Entry 6LNC (electron microscopy, 3.21 A resolution); this record covers chains M and G of the 11 polymer chains in the assembly.

# Chain M
Molecule: Crispr RNA
Organism: Vibrio cholerae
Sequence (60 nucleotides; row label = number of the first residue in the row):
     1 CUGAUAACUUCACGGCGGGCUUGAUGUCCGCGUCUACCUGGUGAACUGCC
    51 GAGUAGGUAG

# Chain G
Molecule: CRISPR-associated protein Cas7
Organism: Vibrio cholerae
Chain sequence (354 residues; row label = number of the first residue in the row; numbers below 1 keep their minus sign (Gly-1 is residue -1)):
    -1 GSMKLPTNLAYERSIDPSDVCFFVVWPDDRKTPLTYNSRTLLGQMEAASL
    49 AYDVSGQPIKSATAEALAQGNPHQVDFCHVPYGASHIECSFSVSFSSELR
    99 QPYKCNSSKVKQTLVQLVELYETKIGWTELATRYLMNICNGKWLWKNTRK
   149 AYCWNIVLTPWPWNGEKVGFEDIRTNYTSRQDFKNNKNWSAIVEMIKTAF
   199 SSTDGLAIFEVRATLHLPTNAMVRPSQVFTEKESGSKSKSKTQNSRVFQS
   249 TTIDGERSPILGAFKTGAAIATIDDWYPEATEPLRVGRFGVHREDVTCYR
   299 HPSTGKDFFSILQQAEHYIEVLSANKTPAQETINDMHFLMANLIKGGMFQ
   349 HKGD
Disordered / not traced: -1 to 0, 57-59, 230-239, 351-352

# Interface between chain M and chain G
Pairs across the interface (39):
  U2(M) - Tyr101(G)  phosphate contact
  A4(M) - Tyr101(G)  hydrogen bond to the sugar
  A4(M) - Lys102(G)  hydrogen bond to the base
  U5(M) - Ala8(G)  base contact
  U5(M) - Tyr9(G)  hydrogen bond to the sugar
  U5(M) - Glu10(G)  sugar contact
  U5(M) - Tyr101(G)  sugar contact
  U5(M) - Lys102(G)  base contact
  U5(M) - Met346(G)  base contact
  A6(M) - Glu10(G)  phosphate contact
  A6(M) - Arg11(G)  salt bridge to the phosphate
  A6(M) - Met346(G)  base contact
  A7(M) - Arg11(G)  salt bridge to the phosphate
  A7(M) - Phe262(G)  phosphate contact
  C8(M) - Phe262(G)  phosphate contact
  C8(M) - Lys263(G)  hydrogen bond to the sugar
  C8(M) - Ala266(G)  base contact
  C8(M) - Arg283(G)  salt bridge to the phosphate
  C8(M) - Arg291(G)  hydrogen bond to the base
  U9(M) - Gln225(G)  phosphate contact
  U9(M) - Val226(G)  base contact
  U9(M) - Phe227(G)  base contact
  U9(M) - Thr228(G)  hydrogen bond to the base
  U9(M) - Glu229(G)  base contact
  U9(M) - Gln247(G)  phosphate contact
  U10(M) - Ser224(G)  phosphate contact
  U10(M) - Gln225(G)  hydrogen bond to the phosphate
  U10(M) - Lys263(G)  salt bridge to the phosphate
  C11(M) - Arg222(G)  salt bridge to the phosphate
  C11(M) - Gln225(G)  hydrogen bond to the phosphate
  C13(M) - Leu39(G)  sugar contact
  C13(M) - Leu40(G)  hydrogen bond to the sugar
  C13(M) - Gly41(G)  sugar contact
  C13(M) - His71(G)  base contact
  C13(M) - Val73(G)  base contact
  C13(M) - Arg244(G)  base contact
  G14(M) - Leu40(G)  phosphate contact
  G15(M) - Leu39(G)  phosphate contact
  G15(M) - Leu40(G)  hydrogen bond to the phosphate
Also at the interface, not in a pair above, chain M (13 interface residues in all): A12
Also at the interface, not in a pair above, chain G (31 interface residues in all): Gln42, Glu44, Lys343, Gly344, Gly345

# Summary
13 residues of chain M face 31 of chain G across their interface, with 10 hydrogen bonds and 5 salt bridges.
Polar contacts include A4(M)-Lys102(G), C8(M)-Arg291(G) and U9(M)-Thr228(G).
Here chain M is Crispr RNA and chain G is CRISPR-associated protein Cas7, both from Vibrio cholerae. Entry
6LNC (CryoEM structure of Cascade-TniQ complex) was determined by electron microscopy (same publication as
6LNB).
